7ADD - chains U and X of the 15 polymer chains in the assembly; structure by electron microscopy, 4.30 A resolution (low resolution: residue-level contacts below are approximate; hydrogen-bond / salt-bridge calls are withheld).

# Chain U
Protein: DNA-directed RNA polymerase subunit alpha
Organism: Escherichia coli
Notes: EC 2.7.7.6
UniProt: P0A7Z4 (RPOA_ECOLI); residue numbers follow UniProt; this construct covers 1-329
Amino-acid sequence (329 residues; row label = number of the first residue in the row):
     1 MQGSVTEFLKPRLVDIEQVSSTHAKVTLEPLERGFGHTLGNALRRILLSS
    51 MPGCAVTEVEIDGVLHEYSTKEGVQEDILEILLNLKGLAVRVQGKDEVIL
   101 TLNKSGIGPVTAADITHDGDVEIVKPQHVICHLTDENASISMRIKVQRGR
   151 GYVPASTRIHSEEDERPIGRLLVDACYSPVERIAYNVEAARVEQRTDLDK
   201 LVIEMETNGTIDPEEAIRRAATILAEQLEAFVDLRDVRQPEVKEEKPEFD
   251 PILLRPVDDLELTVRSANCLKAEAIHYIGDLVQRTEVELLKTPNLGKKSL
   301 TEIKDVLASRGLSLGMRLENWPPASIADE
Not modelled in the structure: 1-3, 239-329
Curated features (UniProtKB/Swiss-Prot):
  - region: Glu162 to Glu165 (Required for interaction with Crp at class II promoters)
  - modified residue: Arg265 (ADP-ribosylarginine), Lys297 (N6-acetyllysine), Lys298 (N6-acetyllysine)
  - mutagenesis: Arg45 (R45C: In rpoA112; temperature-sensitive, blocks RNA polymerase assembly), Glu162 to Glu165 (5-fold decrease in CRP-class II promoter-dependent transcription), Glu165 (E165K: 5-fold decrease in CRP-class II promoter-dependent transcription), Arg191 (R191C: In rpoA101; temperature-sensitive)

# Chain X
Protein: DNA-directed RNA polymerase subunit beta
Organism: Escherichia coli
Notes: EC 2.7.7.6
UniProt: P0A8V4 (RPOB_ECO57); residues 1-1342 here = UniProt positions 1-1342
Amino-acid sequence (1342 residues; each row starts with the number of its first residue):
     1 MVYSYTEKKRIRKDFGKRPQVLDVPYLLSIQLDSFQKFIEQDPEGQYGLE
    51 AAFRSVFPIQSYSGNSELQYVSYRLGEPVFDVQECQIRGVTYSAPLRVKL
   101 RLVIYEREAPEGTVKDIKEQEVYMGEIPLMTDNGTFVINGTERVIVSQLH
   151 RSPGVFFDSDKGKTHSSGKVLYNARIIPYRGSWLDFEFDPKDNLFVRIDR
   201 RRKLPATIILRALNYTTEQILDLFFEKVIFEIRDNKLQMELVPERLRGET
   251 ASFDIEANGKVYVEKGRRITARHIRQLEKDDVKLIEVPVEYIAGKVVAKD
   301 YIDESTGELICAANMELSLDLLAKLSQSGHKRIETLFTNDLDHGPYISET
   351 LRVDPTNDRLSALVEIYRMMRPGEPPTREAAESLFENLFFSEDRYDLSAV
   401 GRMKFNRSLLREEIEGSGILSKDDIIDVMKKLIDIRNGKGEVDDIDHLGN
   451 RRIRSVGEMAENQFRVGLVRVERAVKERLSLGDLDTLMPQDMINAKPISA
   501 AVKEFFGSSQLSQFMDQNNPLSEITHKRRISALGPGGLTRERAGFEVRDV
   551 HPTHYGRVCPIETPEGPNIGLINSLSVYAQTNEYGFLETPYRKVTDGVVT
   601 DEIHYLSAIEEGNYVIAQANSNLDEEGHFVEDLVTCRSKGESSLFSRDQV
   651 DYMDVSTQQVVSVGASLIPFLEHDDANRALMGANMQRQAVPTLRADKPLV
   701 GTGMERAVAVDSGVTAVAKRGGVVQYVDASRIVIKVNEDEMYPGEAGIDI
   751 YNLTKYTRSNQNTCINQMPCVSLGEPVERGDVLADGPSTDLGELALGQNM
   801 RVAFMPWNGYNFEDSILVSERVVQEDRFTTIHIQELACVSRDTKLGPEEI
   851 TADIPNVGEAALSKLDESGIVYIGAEVTGGDILVGKVTPKGETQLTPEEK
   901 LLRAIFGEKASDVKDSSLRVPNGVSGTVIDVQVFTRDGVEKDKRALEIEE
   951 MQLKQAKKDLSEELQILEAGLFSRIRAVLVAGGVEAEKLDKLPRDRWLEL
  1001 GLTDEEKQNQLEQLAEQYDELKHEFEKKLEAKRRKITQGDDLAPGVLKIV
  1051 KVYLAVKRRIQPGDKMAGRHGNKGVISKINPIEDMPYDENGTPVDIVLNP
  1101 LGVPSRMNIGQILETHLGMAAKGIGDKINAMLKQQQEVAKLREFIQRAYD
  1151 LGADVRQKVDLSTFSDEEVMRLAENLRKGMPIATPVFDGAKEAEIKELLK
  1201 LGDLPTSGQIRLYDGRTGEQFERPVTVGYMYMLKLNHLVDDKMHARSTGS
  1251 YSLVTQQPLGGKAQFGGQRFGEMEVWALEAYGAAYTLQEMLTVKSDDVNG
  1301 RTKMYKNIVDGNHQMEPGMPESFNVLLKEIRSLGINIELEDE
Not modelled in the structure: 1, 1342
Curated features (UniProtKB/Swiss-Prot):
  - modified residue (N6-acetyllysine): Lys1022, Lys1200

# How chain U and chain X interact
Pairs across the interface - 62 pairs, chain U then chain X:
  Asn41(U) with Gly1215(X); Arg1216(X); Thr1217(X); Gly1218(X)
  Arg44(U) with Ile1082(X); Glu1083(X); Tyr1087(X); Pro1093(X)
  Arg45(U) with Glu1083(X); Asp1084(X); Gly1215(X); Arg1216(X)
  Leu48(U) with Ile1082(X); Glu1083(X)
  Ser49(U) with Glu1083(X)
  Leu65(U) with Ile873(X)
  His66(U) with Ile873(X); Gly874(X); Ile929(X)
  Tyr68(U) with Tyr756(X); Ile831(X); Thr927(X); Ile929(X); Ala1055(X); Lys1057(X)
  Thr70(U) with Ala729(X)
  Lys71(U) with Asp728(X)
  Glu72(U) with Tyr726(X); Asp728(X); Lys958(X)
  Gly73(U) with Asp728(X)
  Val74(U) with Asp728(X); Ala729(X)
  Gln75(U) with Ala729(X); Val771(X); Ser772(X)
  Glu76(U) with Ala729(X)
  Asp77(U) with Ala729(X); Lys755(X); Tyr756(X); Asn766(X); Met768(X)
  Leu79(U) with Tyr756(X); Ile831(X)
  Glu80(U) with Leu693(X); Met768(X)
  Leu83(U) with Arg694(X); Asp826(X)
  Lys86(U) with Asp826(X)
  Thr134(U) with Val727(X); Leu773(X)
  Tyr152(U) with Gln824(X)
  Ser156(U) with Arg1059(X)
  Glu165(U) with Glu876(X)
  Ile168(U) with Gly874(X)
  Glu181(U) with Arg821(X)
  Arg182(U) with Asn1090(X); Gly1091(X)
  Ala184(U) with Asn1090(X); Gly1091(X)
  Tyr185(U) with Tyr1087(X); Gly1218(X)
Interface residues without a listed pair, chain U (34 interface residues in all): Ser69, Ile107, Asp135, Arg166, Asp174
Interface residues without a listed pair, chain X (48 interface residues in all): Ser730, Arg731, Gln767, Pro769, Glu820, Val823, Ser863, Ala875, Val928, Val1056, Asp1214

# In short
Chain U and chain X form an interface of 34 and 48 residues respectively. From UniProt: 6 mutagenesis sites on
chain U.
Chain U is DNA-directed RNA polymerase subunit alpha and chain X is DNA-directed RNA polymerase subunit beta,
both from Escherichia coli; the structure, Transcription termination intermediate complex IIIa, was determined
by electron microscopy, deposited together with 6Z9P, 6Z9Q, 6Z9R, 6Z9S, 6Z9T, 7ADB, 7ADC and 7ADE.
